9QB2 - chains K and B of the 11 polymer chains in the assembly; structure by electron microscopy, 3.00 A resolution.

# Chain K
Name: Telomerase Cajal body protein 1
From: Homo sapiens
UniProt: Q9BUR4 (TCAB1_HUMAN); numbering as in UniProt (aligned over 1-548)
Chain sequence (548 residues; each row starts with the number of its first residue):
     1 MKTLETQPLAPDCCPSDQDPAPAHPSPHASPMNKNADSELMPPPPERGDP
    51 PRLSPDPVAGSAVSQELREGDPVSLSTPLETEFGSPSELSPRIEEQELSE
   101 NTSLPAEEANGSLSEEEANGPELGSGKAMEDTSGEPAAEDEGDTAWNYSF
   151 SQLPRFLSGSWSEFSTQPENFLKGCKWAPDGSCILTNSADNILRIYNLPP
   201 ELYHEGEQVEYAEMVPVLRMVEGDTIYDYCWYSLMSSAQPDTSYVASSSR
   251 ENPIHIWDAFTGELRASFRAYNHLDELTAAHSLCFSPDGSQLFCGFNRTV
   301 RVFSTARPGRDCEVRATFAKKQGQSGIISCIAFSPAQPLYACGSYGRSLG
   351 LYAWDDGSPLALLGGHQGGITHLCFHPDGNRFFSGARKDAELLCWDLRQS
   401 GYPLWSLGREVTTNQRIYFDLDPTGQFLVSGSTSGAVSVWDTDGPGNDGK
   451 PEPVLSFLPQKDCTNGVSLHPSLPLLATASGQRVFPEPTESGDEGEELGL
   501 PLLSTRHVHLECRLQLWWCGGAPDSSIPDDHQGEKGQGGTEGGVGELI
Unresolved in the structure: 1-145, 205-208, 444-448, 490-509, 523-548
Curated features (UniProtKB/Swiss-Prot):
  - modified residue: Ser-26 (Phosphoserine), Ser-30 (Phosphoserine), Ser-54 (Phosphoserine), Ser-64 (Phosphoserine), Ser-85 (Phosphoserine), Ser-90 (Phosphoserine), Ser-112 (Phosphoserine), Ser-114 (Phosphoserine), Thr-489 (Phosphothreonine), Ser-491 (Phosphoserine)

# Chain B
Molecule: hTR, Human telomerase RNA
From: Homo sapiens
Sequence (451 nucleotides; row label = number of the first residue in the row; note: 3 numbers in that range are skipped by the numbering (no residue carries them; nothing is unmodelled there); a row labelled like 397A-397C holds insertion residues (397A, then the next letters in order)):
     1 GGGUUGCGGAGGGUGGGCCUGGGAGGGGUGGUGGCCAUUUUUUGUCUAAC
    51 CCUAACUGAGAAGGGCGUAGGCGCCGUGCUUUUGCUCCCCGCGCGCUGUU
   101 UUUCUCGCUGACUUUCAGCGGGCGGAAAAGCCUCGGCCUGCCGCCUUCCA
   151 CCGUUCAUUCUAGAGCAAACAAAAAAUGUCAGCUGCUGGCCCGUUCGCCC
   201 CUCCCGGGGACCUGCGGCGGGUCGCCUGCCCAGCCCCCGAACCCCGCCUG
   251 GAGGCCGCGGUCGGCCCGGGGCUUCUCCGGAGGCACCCACUGCCACCGCG
   301 AAGAGUUGGGCUCUGUCAGCCGCGGGUCUCUCGGGGGCGAGGGCGAGGUU
   351 CAGGCCUUUCAGGCCGCAGGAAGAGGAACGGAGCGAGUCCCCGC
   397 G
397A-397C CGC
   399 GGCGCGAUUCCCUGAGCUGUGGGACGUGCACCCAGGACUCGGCUCACACA
   449 UGC
Unresolved in the structure: 1-15, 32-194, 232-339, 356-361, 397A-397C, 439, 451

# Interface between chain K and chain B
Contacting residue pairs (26; chain K residue first):
  Phe-171(K) / A413(B)  base contact
  Lys-173(K) / A413(B)  sugar contact
  Tyr-227(K) / G414(B)  sugar contact
  Tyr-227(K) / C415(B)  hydrogen bond to the phosphate
  Arg-250(K) / C415(B)  phosphate contact
  Leu-274(K) / G393(B)  base contact
  Asp-275(K) / G393(B)  base contact
  His-281(K) / G414(B)  hydrogen bond to the sugar
  Arg-298(K) / A422(B)  salt bridge to the phosphate
  Phe-318(K) / C423(B)  phosphate contact
  Lys-321(K) / G424(B)  salt bridge to the phosphate
  Ile-327(K) / G414(B)  base contact
  Tyr-345(K) / G414(B)  hydrogen bond to the phosphate
  Arg-387(K) / G412(B)  hydrogen bond to the base
  Arg-387(K) / G414(B)  salt bridge to the phosphate
  Lys-388(K) / U411(B)  salt bridge to the phosphate
  Thr-413(K) / A413(B)  base contact
  Asn-414(K) / U411(B)  phosphate contact
  Asn-414(K) / G412(B)  hydrogen bond to the phosphate
  Asn-414(K) / A413(B)  base contact
  Gln-415(K) / A413(B)  base contact
  Arg-416(K) / G414(B)  salt bridge to the phosphate
  Gln-482(K) / A413(B)  base contact
  Arg-483(K) / G412(B)  salt bridge to the phosphate
  Arg-483(K) / A413(B)  salt bridge to the phosphate
  Phe-485(K) / G412(B)  phosphate contact
Interface residues without a listed pair, chain K (23 interface residues in all): Thr-225, Ser-325

# Summary
23 residues of chain K face 9 of chain B across their interface, with 5 hydrogen bonds and 7 salt bridges.
Among the polar pairs are Arg-387(K)/G412(B), His-281(K)/G414(B) and Tyr-227(K)/C415(B).
Chain K is Telomerase Cajal body protein 1 and chain B is hTR, Human telomerase RNA, both from Homo sapiens;
the structure, H/ACA RNP protomer of human telomerase dimer, was determined by electron microscopy together
with 9QAX, 9QAY, 9QAZ and 9QB3 from the same study.
